Entry 6SUE (electron microscopy, 3.40 A resolution); this record covers chains E and F of the 6 polymer chains in the assembly.

Chain E:
Molecule: TcdA1
Organism: Photorhabdus luminescens
Reference sequence: Q9RN43 (Q9RN43_PHOLU); numbering as in UniProt (aligned over 1-2516)
Sequence (2516 residues; each row starts with the number of its first residue):
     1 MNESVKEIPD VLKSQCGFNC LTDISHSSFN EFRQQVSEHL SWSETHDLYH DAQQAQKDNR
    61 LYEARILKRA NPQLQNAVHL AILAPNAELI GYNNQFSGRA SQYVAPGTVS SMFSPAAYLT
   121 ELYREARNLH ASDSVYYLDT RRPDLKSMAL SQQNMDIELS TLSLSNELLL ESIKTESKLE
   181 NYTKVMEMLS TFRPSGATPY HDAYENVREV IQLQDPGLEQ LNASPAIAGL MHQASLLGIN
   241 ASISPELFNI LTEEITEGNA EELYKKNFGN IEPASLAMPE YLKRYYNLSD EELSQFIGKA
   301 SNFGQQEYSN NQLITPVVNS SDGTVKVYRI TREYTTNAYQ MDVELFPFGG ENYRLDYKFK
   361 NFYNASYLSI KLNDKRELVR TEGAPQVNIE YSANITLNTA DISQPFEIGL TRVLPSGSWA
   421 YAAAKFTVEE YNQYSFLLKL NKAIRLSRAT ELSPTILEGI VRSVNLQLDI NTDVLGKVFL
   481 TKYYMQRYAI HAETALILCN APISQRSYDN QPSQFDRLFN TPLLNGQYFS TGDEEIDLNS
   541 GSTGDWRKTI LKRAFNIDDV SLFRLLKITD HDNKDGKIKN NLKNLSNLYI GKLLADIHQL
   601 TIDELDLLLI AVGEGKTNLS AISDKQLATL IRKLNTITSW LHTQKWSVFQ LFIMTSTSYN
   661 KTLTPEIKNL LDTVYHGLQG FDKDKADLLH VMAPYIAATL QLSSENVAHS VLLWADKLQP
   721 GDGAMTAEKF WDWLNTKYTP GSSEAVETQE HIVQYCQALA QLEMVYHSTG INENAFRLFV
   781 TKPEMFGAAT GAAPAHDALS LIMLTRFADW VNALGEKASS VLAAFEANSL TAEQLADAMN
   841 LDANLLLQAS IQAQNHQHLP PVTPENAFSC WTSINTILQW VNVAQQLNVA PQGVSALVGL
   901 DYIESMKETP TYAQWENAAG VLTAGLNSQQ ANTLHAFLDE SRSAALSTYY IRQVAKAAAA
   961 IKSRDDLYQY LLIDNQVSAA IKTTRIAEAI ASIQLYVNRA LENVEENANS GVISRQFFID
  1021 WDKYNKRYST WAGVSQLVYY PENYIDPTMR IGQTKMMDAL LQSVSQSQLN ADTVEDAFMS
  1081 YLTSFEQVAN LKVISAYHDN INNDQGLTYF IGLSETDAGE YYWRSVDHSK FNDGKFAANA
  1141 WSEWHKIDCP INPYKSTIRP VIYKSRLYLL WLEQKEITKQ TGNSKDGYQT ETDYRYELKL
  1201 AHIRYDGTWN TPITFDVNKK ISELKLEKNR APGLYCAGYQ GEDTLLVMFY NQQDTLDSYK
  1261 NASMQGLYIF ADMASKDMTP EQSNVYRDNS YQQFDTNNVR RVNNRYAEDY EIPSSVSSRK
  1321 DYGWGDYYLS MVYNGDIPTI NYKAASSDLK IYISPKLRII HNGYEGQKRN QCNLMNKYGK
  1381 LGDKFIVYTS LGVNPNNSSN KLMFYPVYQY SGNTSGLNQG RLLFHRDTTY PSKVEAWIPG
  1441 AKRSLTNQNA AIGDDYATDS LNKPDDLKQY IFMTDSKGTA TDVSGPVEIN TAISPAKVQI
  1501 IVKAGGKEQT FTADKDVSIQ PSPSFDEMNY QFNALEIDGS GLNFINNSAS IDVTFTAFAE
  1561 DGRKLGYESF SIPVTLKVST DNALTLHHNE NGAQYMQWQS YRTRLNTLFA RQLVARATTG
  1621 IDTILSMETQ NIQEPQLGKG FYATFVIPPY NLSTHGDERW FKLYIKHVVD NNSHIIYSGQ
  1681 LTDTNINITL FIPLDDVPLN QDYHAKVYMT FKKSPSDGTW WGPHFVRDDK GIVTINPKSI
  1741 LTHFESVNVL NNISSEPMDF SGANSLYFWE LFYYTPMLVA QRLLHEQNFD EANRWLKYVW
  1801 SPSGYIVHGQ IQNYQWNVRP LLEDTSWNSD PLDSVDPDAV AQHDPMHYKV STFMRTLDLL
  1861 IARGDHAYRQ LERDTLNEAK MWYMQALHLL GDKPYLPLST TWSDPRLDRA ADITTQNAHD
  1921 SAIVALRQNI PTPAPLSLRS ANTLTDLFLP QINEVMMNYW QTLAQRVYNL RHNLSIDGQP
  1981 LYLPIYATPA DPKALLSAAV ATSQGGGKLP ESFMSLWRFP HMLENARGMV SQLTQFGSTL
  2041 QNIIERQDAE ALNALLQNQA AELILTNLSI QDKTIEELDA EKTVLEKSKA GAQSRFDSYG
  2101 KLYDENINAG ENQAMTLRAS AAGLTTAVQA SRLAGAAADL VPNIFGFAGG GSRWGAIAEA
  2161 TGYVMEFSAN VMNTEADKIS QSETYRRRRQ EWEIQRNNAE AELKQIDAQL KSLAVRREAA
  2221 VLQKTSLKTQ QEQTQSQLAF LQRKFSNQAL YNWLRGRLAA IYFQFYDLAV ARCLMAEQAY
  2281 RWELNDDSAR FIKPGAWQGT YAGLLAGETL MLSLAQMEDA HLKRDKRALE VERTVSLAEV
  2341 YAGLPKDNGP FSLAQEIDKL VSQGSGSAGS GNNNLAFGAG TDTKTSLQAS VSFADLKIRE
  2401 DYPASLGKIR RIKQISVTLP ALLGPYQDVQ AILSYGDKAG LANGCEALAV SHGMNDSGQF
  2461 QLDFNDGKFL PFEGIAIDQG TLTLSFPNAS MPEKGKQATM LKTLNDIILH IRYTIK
Disordered / not traced: 1-88, 1382-1491, 1917-1942
Differences from the reference sequence: conflict E904 (Gln in Q9RN43)

Chain F:
Molecule: TcdB2, TccC3
Organism: Photorhabdus luminescens
Reference sequence: chimeric construct of Q8GF99, Q8GF97: residues 1-1474 from Q8GF99 (Q8GF99_PHOLU) positions 1-1474 (same numbers); residues 1480-2440 from Q8GF97 positions 1-960 (offset varies)
Sequence (2439 residues; row label = number of the first residue in the row; note: 1 number in that range is skipped by the numbering (no residue carries it; nothing is unmodelled there)):
     1 MQNSQDFSIT ELSLPKGGGA ITGMGEALTP TGPDGMAALS LPLPISAGRG YAPAFTLNYN
    61 SGAGNSPFGL GWDCNVMTIR RRTHFGVPHY DETDTFLGPE GEVLVVADQP RDESTLQGIN
   121 LGATFTVTGY RSRLESHFSR LEYWQPKTTG KTDFWLIYSP DGQVHLLGKS PQARISNPSQ
   181 TTQTAQWLLE ASVSSRGEQI YYQYRAEDDT GCEADEITHH LQATAQRYLH IVYYGNRTAS
   241 ETLPGLDGSA PSQADWLFYL VFDYGERSNN LKTPPAFSTT GSWLCRQDRF SRYEYGFEIR
   301 TRRLCRQVLM YHHLQALDSK ITEHNGPTLV SRLILNYDES AIASTLVFVR RVGHEQDGNV
   361 VTLPPLELAY QDFSPRHHAH WQPMDVLANF NAIQRWQLVD LKGEGLPGLL YQDKGAWWYR
   421 SAQRLGEIGS DAVTWEKMQP LSVIPSLQSN ASLVDINGDG QLDWVITGPG LRGYHSQRPD
   481 GSWTRFTPLN ALPVEYTHPR AQLADLMGAG LSDLVLIGPK SVRLYANTRD GFAKGKDVVQ
   541 SGEITLPVPG ADPRKLVAFS DVLGSGQAHL VEVSATKVTC WPNLGRGRFG QPITLPGFSQ
   601 PATEFNPAQV YLADLDGSGP TDLIYVHTNR LDIFLNKSGN GFAEPVTLRF PEGLRFDHTC
   661 QLQMADVQGL GVASLILSVP HMSPHHWRCD LTNMKPWLLN EMNNNMGVHH TLRYRSSSQF
   721 WLDEKAAALT TGQTPVCYLP FPIHTLWQTE TEDEISGNKL VTTLRYARGA WDGREREFRG
   781 FGYVEQTDSH QLAQGNAPER TPPALTKNWY ATGLPVIDNA LSTEYWRDDQ AFAGFSPRFT
   841 TWQDNKDVPL TPEDDNSRYW FNRALKGQLL RSELYGLDDS TNKHVPYTVT EFRSQVRRLQ
   901 HTDSRYPVLW SSVVESRNYH YERIASDPQC SQNITLSSDR FGQPLKQLSV QYPRRQQPAI
   961 NLYPDTLPDK LLANSYDDQQ RQLRLTYQQS SWHHLTNNTV RVLGLPDSTR SDIFTYGAEN
  1021 VPAGGLNLEL LSDKNSLIAD DKPREYLGQQ KTAYTDGQNT TPLQTPTRQA LIAFTETTVF
  1081 NQSTLSAFNG SIPSDKLSTT LEQAGYQQTN YLFPRTGEDK VWVAHHGYTD YGTAAQFWRP
  1141 QKQSNTQLTG KITLIWDANY CVVVQTRDAA GLTTSAKYDW RFLTPVQLTD INDNQHLITL
  1201 DALGRPITLR FWGTENGKMT GYSSPEKASF SPPSDVNAAI ELKKPLPVAQ CQVYAPESWM
  1261 PVLSQKTFNR LAEQDWQKLY NARIITEDGR ICTLAYRRWV QSQKAIPQLI SLLNNGPRLP
  1321 PHSLTLTTDR YDHDPEQQIR QQVVFSDGFG RLLQAAARHE AGMARQRNED GSLIINVQHT
  1381 ENRWAVTGRT EYDNKGQPIR TYQPYFLNDW RYVSNDSARQ EKEAYADTHV YDPIGREIKV
  1441 ITAKGWFRRT LFTPWFTVNE DENDTAAEVK KVKMPGSRPM KNIDPKLYQK TPTVSVYDNR
  1501 GLIIRNIDFH RTTANGDPDT RITRHQYDIH GHLNQSIDPR LYEAKQTNNT IKPNFLWQYD
  1561 LTGNPLCTES IDAGRTVTLN DIEGRPLLTV TATGVIQTRQ YETSSLPGRL LSVAEQTPEE
  1621 KTSRITERLI WAGNTEAEKD HNLAGQCVRH YDTAGVTRLE SLSLTGTVLS QSSQLLIDTQ
  1681 EANWTGDNET VWQNMLADDI YTTLSTFDAT GALLTQTDAK GNIQRLAYDV AGQLNGSWLT
  1741 LKGQTEQVII KSLTYSAAGQ KLREEHGNDV ITEYSYEPET QRLIGIKTRR PSDTKVLQDL
  1801 RYEYDPVGNV ISIRNDAEAT RFWHNQKVMP ENTYTYDSLY QLISATGREM ANIGQQSHQF
  1861 PSPALPSDNN TYTNYTRTYT YDRGGNLTKI QHSSPATQNN YTTNITVSNR SNRAVLSTLT
  1921 EDPAQVDALF DAGGHQNTLI SGQNLNWNTR GELQQVTLVK RDKGANDDRE WYRYSGDGRR
  1981 MLKINEQQAS NNAQTQRVTY LPNLELRLTQ NSTATTEDLQ VITVGEAGRA QVRVLHWESG
  2041 KPEDIDNNQL RYSYDNLIGS SQLELDSEGQ IISEEEYYPY GGTALWAARN QTEASYKTIR
  2101 YSGKERDATG LYYYGYRYYQ PWIGRWLSSA PAGTIDGLNL YRMVRNNPVT LLDPDGLMPT
  2161 IA
  2164 ERIAALKKNK VTDSAPSPAN ATNVAINIRP PVAPKPSLPK ASTSSQPTTH PIGAANIKPT
  2224 TSGSSIVAPL SPVGNKSTSE ISLPESAQSS SSSTTSTNLQ KKSFTLYRAD NRSFEEMQSK
  2284 FPEGFKAWTP LDTKMARQFA SIFIGQKDTS NLPKETVKNI STWGAKPKLK DLSNYIKYTK
  2344 DKSTVWVSTA INTEAGGQSS GAPLHKIDMD LYEFAIDGQK LNPLPEGRTK NMVPSLLLDT
  2404 PQIETSSIIA LNHGPVNDAE ISFLTTIPLK NVKPHKR
Disordered / not traced: 1472-1479, 2164-2419, 2434-2440
Differences from the reference sequence: conflict E543 (Asp in Q8GF99); linker (1475-1479); engineered mutation A2130 (Asp651 in Q8GF97)
Reported in the primary citation:
  - mutagenesis - P680A: unchanged catalytic activity

Interface between chain E and chain F:
Residue-residue contacts - 27 pairs, chain E then chain F:
  L702(E) with N997(F); N998(F); T999(F)
  P2420(E) with A551(F); D552(F)
  A2421(E) with A551(F)
  L2422(E) with P519(F); L546(F); V548(F); A551(F), hydrophobic
  L2423(E) with R500(F); P519(F); V548(F)
  G2424(E) with R500(F); G518(F); P519(F)
  P2425(E) with H498(F); R500(F); I517(F)
  Y2426(E) with E495(F), hydrogen bond; H498(F); R523(F)
  Q2427(E) with P519(F)
  M2454(E) with G550(F); A551(F)
  N2505(E) with D552(F); K555(F)
Interface residues without a listed pair, chain E (12 interface residues in all): E2339
Interface residues without a listed pair, chain F (21 interface residues in all): L516, T545, P547, P553, T603
From the paper, about this interface:
  - interface residues, chain E: L702(E)

Overview:
The interface between chain E and chain F involves 12 residues on one side and 21 on the other; the contacts
include 1 hydrogen bond. The hydrogen-bonded pair is Y2426(E)-E495(F). From the paper: P680A of chain F leaves
catalytic activity unchanged; the interface residue L702(E).
Chain E is TcdA1 and chain F is TcdB2, TccC3, both from Photorhabdus luminescens; the structure, Structure of
Photorhabdus luminescens Tc holotoxin pore, Mutation TccC3-D651A, was determined by electron microscopy (same
publication as 6SUF).
